Entry 5V7Q (electron microscopy, 3.70 A resolution); this record covers chains A and S of the 31 polymer chains in the assembly.

== Chain A ==
Molecule: 23S rRNA
Source organism: Mycobacterium tuberculosis
Sequence (3138 nucleotides; row label = number of the first residue in the row):
     1 UUGUAAGUGU CUAAGGGCGC AUGGUGGAUG CCUUGGCAUC GAGAGCCGAU GAAGGACGUG
    61 GGAGGCUGCG AUAUGCCUCG GGGAGCUGUC AACCGAGCGU GGAUCCGAGG AUUUCCGAAU
   121 GGGGAAACCC AGCACGAGUG AUGUCGUGCU ACCCGCAUCU GAAUAUAUAG GGUGCGGGAG
   181 GGAACGCGGG GAAGUGAAAC AUCUCAGUAC CCGUAGGAGG AGAAAACAAU UGUGAUUCCG
   241 CAAGUAGUGG CGAGCGAACG CGGAACAGGC UAAACCGCAC GCAUGGGUAA CCGGGUAGGG
   301 GUUGUGUGUG CGGGGUUGUG GGAGGAUAUG UCUCAGCGCU ACCCGGCUGA GAGGCAGUCA
   361 GAAAGUGUCG UGGUUAGCGG AAGUGGCCUG GGAUGGUCUG CCGUAGACGG UGAGAGCCCG
   421 GUACGCGAAA ACCCGGCACC UGCCUAGUAU CAAUUCCCGA GUAGCAGCGG GCCCGUGGAA
   481 UCCGCUGUGA AUCCGCCGGG ACCACCCGGU AAGCCUAAAU ACUCCUCGAU GACCGAUAGC
   541 GGAUUAGUAC CGUGAGGGAA UGGUGAAAAG UACCCCGGGA GGGGAGUGAA AGAGUACCUG
   601 AAACCGUGUG CCUACAAUCC GUCAGAGCCU CCUUUUCCUC UCCGGAGGAG GGUGGUGAUG
   661 GCGUGCCUUU UGAAGAAUGA GCCUGCGAGU CAGGGACAUG UCGCAAGGUU AACCCGUGUG
   721 GGGUAGCCGC AGCGAAAGCG AGUCUGAAUA GGGCGACCCA CACGCGCAUA CGCGCGUGUG
   781 AAUAGUGGCG UGUUCUGGAC CCGAAGCGGA GUGAUCUACC CAUGGCCAGG GUGAAGCGCG
   841 GGUAAGACCG CGUGGAGGCC CGAACCCACU UAGGUUGAAG ACUGAGGGGA UGAGCUGUGG
   901 GUAGGGGUGA AAGGCCAAUC AAACUCCGUG AUAGCUGGUU CUCCCCGAAA UGCAUUUAGG
   961 UGCAGCGUUG CGUGGUUCAC CGCGGAGGUA GAGCUACUGG AUGGCCGAUG GGCCCUACUA
  1021 GGUUACUGAC GUCAGCCAAA CUCCGAAUGC CGUGGUGUAA AGCGUGGCAG UGAGACGGCG
  1081 GGGGAUAAGC UCCGUACGUC GAAAGGGAAA CAGCCCAGAU CGCCGGCUAA GGCCCCCAAG
  1141 CGUGUGCUAA GUGGGAAAGG AUGUGCAGUC GCAAAGACAA CCAGGAGGUU GGCUUAGAAG
  1201 CAGCCACCCU UGAAAGAGUG CGUAAUAGCU CACUGGUCAA GUGAUUGUGC GCCGAUAAUG
  1261 UAGCGGGGCU CAAGCACACC GCCGAAGCCG CGGCACAUCC ACCUUGUGGU GGGUGUGGGU
  1321 AGGGGAGCGU CCCUCAUUCA GCGAAGCCAC CGGGUGACCG GUGGUGGAGG GUGGGGGAGU
  1381 GAGAAUGCAG GCAUGAGUAG CGACAAGGCA AGUGAGAACC UUGCCCGCCG AAAGACCAAG
  1441 GGUUCCUGGG CCAGGCCAGU CCGCCCAGGG UGAGUCGGGA CCUAAGGCGA GGCCGACAGG
  1501 CGUAGUCGAU GGACAACGGG UUGAUAUUCC CGUACCCGUG UGUGGGCGCC CGUGACGAAU
  1561 CAGCGGUACU AACCACCCAA AACCGGAUCG AUCACUCCCC UUCGGGGGUG UGGAGUUCUG
  1621 GGGCUGCGUG GGAACUUCGC UGGUAGUAGU CAAGCGAAGG GGUGACGCAG GAAGGUAGCC
  1681 GUACCAGUCA GUGGUAACAC UGGGGCAAGC CGGUAGGGAG AGCGAUAGGC AAAUCCGUCG
  1741 CUCACUAAUC CUGAGAGGUG ACGCAUAGCC GGUUGAGGCG AAUUCGGUGA UCCUCUGCUG
  1801 CCAAGAAAAG CCUCUAGCGA GCACACACAC GGCCCGUACC CCAAACCGAC ACAGGUGGUC
  1861 AGGUAGAGCA UACCAAGGCG UACGAGAUAA CUAUGGUUAA GGAACUCGGC AAAAUGCCCC
  1921 CGUAACUUCG GGAGAAGGGG GACCGGAAUA UCGUGAACAC CCUUGCGGUG GGAGCGGGAU
  1981 CCGGUCGCAG AAACCAGUGA GGAGCGACUG UUUACUAAAA ACACAGGUCC GUGCGAAGUC
  2041 GCAAGACGAU GUAUACGGAC UGACGCCUGC CCGGUGCUGG AAGGUUAAGA GGACCCGUUA
  2101 ACCCGCAAGG GUGAAGCGGA GAAUUUAAGC CCCAGUAAAC GGCGGUGGUA ACUAUAACCA
  2161 UCCUAAGGUA GCGAAAUUCC UUGUCGGGUA AGUUCCGACC UGCACGAAUG GCGUAACGAC
  2221 UUCUCAACUG UCUCAACCAU AGACUCGGCG AAAUUGCACU ACGAGUAAAG AUGCUCGUUA
  2281 CGCGCGGCAG GACGAAAAGA CCCCGGGACC UUCACUACAA CUUGGUAUUG AUGUUCGGUA
  2341 CGGUUUGUGU AGGAUAGGUG GGAGACUGUG AAACCUCGAC GCCAGUUGGG GCGGAGUCGU
  2401 UGUUGAAAUA CCACUCUGAU CGUAUUGGGC AUCUAACCUC GAACCCUGAA UCGGGUUUAG
  2461 GGACAGUGCC UGGCGGGUAG UUUAACUGGG GCGGUUGCCU CCUAAAAUGU AACGGAGGCG
  2521 CCCAAAGGUU CCCUCAACCU GGACGGCAAU CAGGUGGCGA GUGUAAAUGC ACAAGGGAGC
  2581 UUGACUGCGA GACUUACAAG UCAAGCAGGG ACGAAAGUCG GGAUUAGUGA UCCGGCACCC
  2641 CCGAGUGGAA GGGGUGUCGC UCAACGGAUA AAAGGUACCC CGGGGAUAAC AGGCUGAUCU
  2701 UCCCCAAGAG UCCAUAUCGA CGGGAUGGUU UGGCACCUCG AUGUCGGCUC GUCGCAUCCU
  2761 GGGGCUGGAG CAGGUCCCAA GGGUUGGGCU GUUCGCCCAU UAAAGCGGCA CGCGAGCUGG
  2821 GUUUAGAACG UCGUGAGACA GUUCGGUCUC UAUCCGCCGC GCGCGUCAGA AACUUGAGGA
  2881 AACCUGUCCC UAGUACGAGA GGACCGGGAC GGACGAACCU CUGGUGCACC AGUUGUCCCG
  2941 CCAGGGGCAC CGCUGGAUAG CCACGUUCGG UCAGGAUAAC CGCUGAAAGC AUCUAAGCGG
  3001 GAAACCUUCU CCAAGAUCAG GUUUCUCACC CACUUGGUGG GAUAAGGCCC CCCGCAGAAC
  3061 ACGGGUUCAA UAGGUCAGAC CUGGAAGCUC AGUAAUGGGU GUAGGGAACU GGUGCUAACC
  3121 GGCCGAAAAC UUACAACA
Not modelled in the structure: 1-4, 1013-1022, 3133-3138
Residues lining bound ligands: Llinezolid-114 (917; N-({(5S)-2-oxo-3-[4-(1,3-thiazol-5-yl)phenyl]-1,3-oxazolidin-5-yl}methyl)acetamide): G2299, A2300, A2689, C2690, A2741, U2742, G2743, U2744, U2823
What the authors report for this chain:
  - contacts within the chain: A1591-G2079, A1591-C2132
  - binding site for Llinezolid-114: U2744

== Chain S ==
Protein: 50S ribosomal protein L22
Source organism: Mycobacterium tuberculosis
UniProt: A0A045H760 (A0A045H760_MYCTX); residues 1-197 here = UniProt positions 1-197
Amino-acid sequence (197 residues; each row starts with the number of its first residue):
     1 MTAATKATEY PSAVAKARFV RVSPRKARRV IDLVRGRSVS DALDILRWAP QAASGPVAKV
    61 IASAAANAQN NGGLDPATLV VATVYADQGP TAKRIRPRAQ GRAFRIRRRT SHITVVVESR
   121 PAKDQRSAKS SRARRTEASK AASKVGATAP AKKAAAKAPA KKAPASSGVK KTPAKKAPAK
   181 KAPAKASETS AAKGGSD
Not modelled in the structure: 1-8, 122-197

== Interface between chain A and chain S ==
Contacting residue pairs (82):
  G23(A) - Asp87(S)  hydrogen bond to the base
  G24(A) - Arg18(S)  phosphate contact
  G24(A) - Asp87(S)  sugar contact
  G24(A) - Gln88(S)  hydrogen bond to the sugar
  G24(A) - His112(S)  sugar contact
  U25(A) - Arg18(S)  salt bridge to the phosphate
  U25(A) - Gln88(S)  sugar contact
  U25(A) - Gly89(S)  sugar contact
  U25(A) - Pro90(S)  phosphate contact
  U25(A) - His112(S)  salt bridge to the phosphate
  G26(A) - Pro90(S)  phosphate contact
  C575(A) - Asn67(S)  base contact
  C575(A) - Asn70(S)  hydrogen bond to the sugar
  C576(A) - Ala62(S)  sugar contact
  C576(A) - Ser63(S)  base contact
  C576(A) - Ala66(S)  sugar contact
  G577(A) - Lys59(S)  sugar contact
  G578(A) - Lys59(S)  hydrogen bond to the base
  G579(A) - Lys59(S)  hydrogen bond to the base
  G581(A) - Ala17(S)  sugar contact
  G581(A) - Arg18(S)  hydrogen bond to the sugar
  G582(A) - Ala15(S)  sugar contact
  G582(A) - Lys16(S)  hydrogen bond to the sugar
  G582(A) - Asn67(S)  hydrogen bond to the base
  G583(A) - Val14(S)  sugar contact
  G583(A) - Lys16(S)  phosphate contact
  G583(A) - Asn67(S)  sugar contact
  G583(A) - Asn71(S)  base contact
  G584(A) - Asn71(S)  hydrogen bond to the sugar
  A596(A) - Phe19(S)  base contact
  G606(A) - Arg28(S)  salt bridge to the phosphate
  U607(A) - Arg28(S)  salt bridge to the phosphate
  U607(A) - Arg35(S)  phosphate contact
  U607(A) - Thr83(S)  sugar contact
  U607(A) - Tyr85(S)  sugar contact
  U876(A) - Ala99(S)  phosphate contact
  U876(A) - Phe104(S)  sugar contact
  G877(A) - Arg98(S)  salt bridge to the phosphate
  G877(A) - Ala99(S)  base contact
  G880(A) - Ala99(S)  phosphate contact
  G880(A) - Gln100(S)  hydrogen bond to the phosphate
  G880(A) - Gly101(S)  base contact
  G1391(A) - Lys93(S)  salt bridge to the phosphate
  G1391(A) - Arg105(S)  salt bridge to the phosphate
  C1392(A) - Thr91(S)  phosphate contact
  A1393(A) - Arg107(S)  salt bridge to the phosphate
  A1393(A) - Arg109(S)  salt bridge to the phosphate
  A1396(A) - Arg25(S)  phosphate contact
  G1397(A) - Ser23(S)  hydrogen bond to the base
  G1397(A) - Arg25(S)  salt bridge to the phosphate
  G1397(A) - Lys26(S)  base contact
  C1452(A) - Arg21(S)  salt bridge to the phosphate
  A1453(A) - Arg21(S)  salt bridge to the phosphate
  A1453(A) - Arg94(S)  hydrogen bond to the sugar
  G1454(A) - Arg94(S)  sugar contact
  G1454(A) - Arg108(S)  salt bridge to the phosphate
  G1455(A) - Arg108(S)  salt bridge to the phosphate
  C1456(A) - Arg96(S)  hydrogen bond to the base
  G1459(A) - Arg21(S)  salt bridge to the phosphate
  A1849(A) - Pro97(S)  base contact
  A1849(A) - Arg98(S)  hydrogen bond to the base
  A1849(A) - Gly101(S)  base contact
  A1849(A) - Arg102(S)  hydrogen bond to the base
  A1849(A) - Ala103(S)  base contact
  C1850(A) - Pro97(S)  sugar contact
  G2247(A) - Arg29(S)  salt bridge to the phosphate
  G2247(A) - Pro50(S)  sugar contact
  G2247(A) - Gln51(S)  phosphate contact
  G2248(A) - Arg29(S)  salt bridge to the phosphate
  G2248(A) - Gln51(S)  phosphate contact
  C2249(A) - Lys26(S)  salt bridge to the phosphate
  G2250(A) - Lys26(S)  hydrogen bond to the base
  G2250(A) - Ile106(S)  phosphate contact
  G2250(A) - Arg107(S)  phosphate contact
  G2250(A) - Arg108(S)  phosphate contact
  A2251(A) - Arg98(S)  base contact
  A2251(A) - Phe104(S)  sugar contact
  A2251(A) - Arg105(S)  phosphate contact
  A2251(A) - Ile106(S)  sugar contact
  A2251(A) - Arg107(S)  salt bridge to the phosphate
  A2252(A) - Phe104(S)  sugar contact
  A2252(A) - Arg105(S)  phosphate contact
Other interface residues (no listed pair), chain A (44 interface residues in all): U22, G608, U875, A879, A1458, U2851
Other interface residues (no listed pair), chain S (50 interface residues in all): Ala52, Ala53, Val84, Ile95

== Overview ==
The interface between chain A and chain S involves 44 residues on one side and 50 on the other, with 16
hydrogen bonds and 19 salt bridges. Polar contacts include G23(A)-Asp87(S), G578(A)-Lys59(S) and
G579(A)-Lys59(S). The paper reports a binding site for Llinezolid-114 at U2744(A); contacts within the chain
involving G2079(A), A1591(A) and C2132(A).
Here chain A is 23S rRNA and chain S is 50S ribosomal protein L22, both from Mycobacterium tuberculosis. Entry
5V7Q (Cryo-EM structure of the large ribosomal subunit from Mycobacterium tuberculosis bound with a potent
linezolid analog) was determined by electron microscopy together with 5V93 from the same study.
